PDB entry 7RGA | X-ray diffraction, 2.90 A resolution | chains A and C of the 7 polymer chains in the assembly

# Chain A (and C)
Protein: nano CLostridial Antibody Mimetic Protein 3 VHH
Source organism: synthetic construct
Notes: antibody fragment or engineered binder; chain C of this document is another copy of the same molecule, construct and numbering; everything in this record applies to it too
Amino-acid sequence (306 residues; each row starts with the number of its first residue; numbers below 1 keep their minus sign (Asp-7 is residue -7)):
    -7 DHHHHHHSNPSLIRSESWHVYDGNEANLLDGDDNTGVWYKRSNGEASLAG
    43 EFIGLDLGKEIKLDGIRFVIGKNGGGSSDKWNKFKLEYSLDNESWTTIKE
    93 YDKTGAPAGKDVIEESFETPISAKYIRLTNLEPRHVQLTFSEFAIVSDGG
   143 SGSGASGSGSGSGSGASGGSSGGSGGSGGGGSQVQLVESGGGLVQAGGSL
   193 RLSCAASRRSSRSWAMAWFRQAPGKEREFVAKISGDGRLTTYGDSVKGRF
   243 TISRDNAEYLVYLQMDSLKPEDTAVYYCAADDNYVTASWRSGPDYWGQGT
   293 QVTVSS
Not modelled in the structure: -7 to 0, 141-173
Ion coordination: Na+ site 1: Asn19, Asp22, Asp24, Thr27, Ser133; Na+ site 2: Asp274, Gly284
Residues lining bound ligands:
  - methotrexate (MTX), molecule 1: Lys95, Thr96, Gly97, Ala98, Pro99
  - methotrexate (MTX), molecule 2: Val176, Leu178, Cys196, Ala197, Ala198, Arg200, Arg201, Ser202, Trp206, Met208, Arg246, Asp247, Asn248, Tyr251, Leu252, Val253, Ala272, Tyr287

# Interface between chain A and chain C
Residue-residue contacts (12; chain A residue first):
  His11(A) - Pro215(C)
  Leu185(A) - Thr295(C)
  Pro215(A) - Gln290(C)
  Lys217(A) - Tyr13(C)
  Lys217(A) - Asp14(C)
  Lys217(A) - Gly15(C)
  Pro262(A) - His11(C)
  Val296(A) - His11(C)
  Ser298(A) - Glu8(C)
  Ser298(A) - His11(C)  hydrogen bond
  Ser298(A) - Ser34(C)
  Ser298(A) - Asn35(C)  hydrogen bond (backbone-side chain)
Interface residues without a listed pair, chain A (9 interface residues in all): Thr295, Ser297
Interface residues without a listed pair, chain C (16 interface residues in all): Ser9, Val12, Gly184, Leu185, Gly216, Gln293

# Overview
9 residues of chain A and 16 residues of chain C are in contact, with 2 hydrogen bonds. Polar contacts include
Ser298(A)-His11(C) and Ser298(A)-Asn35(C). Chain A binds methotrexate. Asn19(A), Asp22(A), Asp24(A), Thr27(A)
and Ser133(A) form the Na+ site 1.
Both chains are nano CLostridial Antibody Mimetic Protein 3 VHH (synthetic construct). Entry 7RGA (Crystal
structure of nanoCLAMP3:VHH in complex with MTX) was determined by X-ray diffraction (same publication as
7RG7).
